7YZ0 - chains B and F of the 3 polymer chains in the assembly; structure by X-ray diffraction, 2.20 A resolution.

# Chain B
Protein: Tubulin beta-2B chain
Source organism: Bos taurus
UniProtKB: Q6B856 (TBB2B_BOVIN); numbering as in UniProt (aligned over 1-445)
Chain sequence (445 residues; each row starts with the number of its first residue):
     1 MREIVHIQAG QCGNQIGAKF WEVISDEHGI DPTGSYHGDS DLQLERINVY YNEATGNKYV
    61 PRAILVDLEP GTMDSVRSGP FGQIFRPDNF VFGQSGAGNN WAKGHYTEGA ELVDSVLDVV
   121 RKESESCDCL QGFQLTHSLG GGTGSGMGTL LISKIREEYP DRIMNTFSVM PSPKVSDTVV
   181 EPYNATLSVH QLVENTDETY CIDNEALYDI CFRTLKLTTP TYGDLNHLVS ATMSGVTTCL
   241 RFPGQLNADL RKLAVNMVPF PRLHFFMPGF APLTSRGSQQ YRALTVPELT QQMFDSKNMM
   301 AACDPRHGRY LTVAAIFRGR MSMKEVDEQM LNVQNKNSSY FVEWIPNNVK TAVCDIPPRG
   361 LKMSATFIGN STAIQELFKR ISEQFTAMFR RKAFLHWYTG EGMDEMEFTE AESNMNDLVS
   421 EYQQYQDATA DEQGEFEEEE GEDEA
Disordered / not traced: 279-283, 432-445
UniProt features mapped onto this chain:
  - motif: M1 to I4 (MREI motif)
  - binding site (GTP): Q11, E69, S138, G142, T143, G144, N204, N226
  - binding site (Mg(2+)): E69
  - modified residue: S40 (Phosphoserine), T55 (Phosphothreonine), K58 (N6-acetyllysine), S172 (Phosphoserine), T285 (Phosphothreonine), T290 (Phosphothreonine), R318 (Omega-N-methylarginine), E438 (5-glutamyl polyglutamate)
  - cross-link (Glycyl lysine isopeptide (Lys-Gly)): K58 (interchain with G-Cter in ubiquitin), K324 (interchain with G-Cter in ubiquitin)
Small-molecule neighbours:
  - GDP (guanosine-5'-diphosphate): G10, Q11, C12, Q15, I16, D67, S138, G140, G141, G142, T143, G144, V169, P171, V175, S176, E181, N204, L207, Y222, L225, N226, V229
  - Azo-Combretastatin A4 (trans) (VYT): V236, C239, L240, L246, A248, D249, L250, K252, L253, N256, M257, T312, V313, A314, I316, N347, N348, V349, K350, I368

# Chain F
Protein: Designed Ankyrin Repeat Protein (DARPIN) D1
Source organism: synthetic construct
Notes: antibody fragment or engineered binder
Chain sequence (169 residues; each row starts with the number of its first residue):
     1 MRGSHHHHHH GSDLGKKLLE AARAGQDDEV RILMANGADV NATDASGLTP LHLAATYGHL
    61 EIVEVLLKHG ADVNAIDIMG STPLHLAALI GHLEIVEVLL KHGADVNAVD TWGDTPLHLA
   121 AIMGHLEIVE VLLKHGADVN AQDKFGKTAF DISIDNGNED LAEILQKLN
Disordered / not traced: 1-12, 168-169

# Interface between chain B and chain F
Contacting residue pairs (28; chain B residue first):
  P173(B) - M123(F)
  K174(B) - N158(F)  hydrogen bond
  K174(B) - D160(F)
  D177(B) - H125(F)  salt bridge
  V179(B) - L89(F)
  V179(B) - I90(F)
  V179(B) - M123(F)  hydrophobic
  V179(B) - H125(F)
  R213(B) - E159(F)  salt bridge
  R213(B) - D160(F)  salt bridge
  R213(B) - E163(F)  salt bridge
  E383(B) - I122(F)
  E383(B) - I152(F)
  E383(B) - N156(F)  hydrogen bond
  Q384(B) - I122(F)
  Q384(B) - M123(F)
  M388(B) - L89(F)  hydrophobic
  M388(B) - M123(F)  hydrophobic
  R390(B) - W112(F)
  R390(B) - D114(F)  salt bridge
  R390(B) - F145(F)
  R391(B) - D110(F)  salt bridge
  R391(B) - W112(F)
  R391(B) - D114(F)  salt bridge
  R391(B) - L119(F)
  A393(B) - I90(F)  hydrophobic
  F394(B) - I90(F)  hydrophobic
  H396(B) - Y57(F)  hydrogen bond
Also at the interface, not in a pair above, chain B (15 interface residues in all): F212, A387
Also at the interface, not in a pair above, chain F (22 interface residues in all): R23, T56, S81, L86, G124

# In short
Chain B and chain F form an interface of 15 and 22 residues respectively, with 3 hydrogen bonds and 7 salt
bridges. Among the polar pairs are D177(B)-H125(F), R213(B)-E159(F) and R213(B)-D160(F). Bound to chain B: GDP
and Azo-Combretastatin A4 (trans).
Here chain B is Tubulin beta-2B chain (Bos taurus) and chain F is Designed Ankyrin Repeat Protein (DARPIN) D1
(synthetic construct). Entry 7YZ0 (Molecular snapshots of drug release from tubulin: 100 microseconds after
photoactivation) was determined by X-ray diffraction (same publication as 7YYY, 7YYZ, 7YZ1, 7YZ2, 7YZ3, 7YZ5
and 7YZ6).
